Entry 8QBY (electron microscopy, 2.30 A resolution); this record covers chains I and q of the 18 polymer chains in the assembly.

# Chain I
Molecule: NADH-quinone oxidoreductase subunit I
Organism: Paracoccus denitrificans PD1222
UniProtKB: A1B486 (NUOI_PARDP); numbering as in UniProt (aligned over 1-163)
Chain sequence (163 residues; each row starts with the number of its first residue):
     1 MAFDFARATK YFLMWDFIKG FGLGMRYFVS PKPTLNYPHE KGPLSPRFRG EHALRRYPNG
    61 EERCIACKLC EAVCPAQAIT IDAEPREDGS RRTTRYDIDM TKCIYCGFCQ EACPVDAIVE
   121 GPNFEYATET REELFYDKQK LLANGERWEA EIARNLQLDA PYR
Unresolved in the structure: 1-4
Metal / ion sites: 4Fe-4S cluster Fe site 1: Cys64, Cys67, Cys70, Cys113; 4Fe-4S cluster Fe site 2: Cys74, Cys103, Cys106, Cys109; Ca2+: Asp88 (shared with 1 residue of chain R)
Ligand contacts:
  - 1,2-diacyl-glycerol-3-sn-phosphate (3PH): Phe21, Gly22, Leu23, Met25, Arg26, Phe28, Val29
  - phosphatidyl serine (P5S; O-[(R)-{[(2R)-2,3-bis(octadecanoyloxy)propyl]oxy}(hydroxy)phosphoryl]-L-serine): Phe28, Val29, Ser30, Pro31, Lys32
  - 1,2-diacyl-sn-glycero-3-phosphocholine (PC1): Tyr11, Phe12, Leu13, Met14, Phe17, Ile18, Phe21
  - 4Fe-4S cluster (SF4), molecule 1: His52, Cys74, Pro75, Ala76, Ala78, Ile79, Ile98, Cys103, Ile104, Tyr105, Cys106, Gly107, Phe108, Cys109, Glu120
  - 4Fe-4S cluster (SF4), molecule 2: Leu54, Cys64, Ile65, Ala66, Cys67, Lys68, Leu69, Cys70, Ile81, Tyr96, Cys113, Pro114, Val115, Ala117, Ile118
Curated features (UniProtKB/Swiss-Prot):
  - binding site ([4Fe-4S] cluster): Cys64, Cys67, Cys70, Cys74, Cys103, Cys106, Cys109, Cys113
From the paper describing this entry:
  - Ca2+ coordination: Asp88

# Chain q
Molecule: NADH:ubiquinone oxidoreductase 17.2 kD subunit
Organism: Paracoccus denitrificans PD1222
UniProtKB: A1B1H8 (A1B1H8_PARDP); numbering as in UniProt (aligned over 1-124)
Chain sequence (124 residues; each row starts with the number of its first residue):
     1 MSFLLRFLTW WNSQTLNTQV WTKLYGEKVG EDDQGNVYYQ SGGGKRRWVI YNGESEASRI
    61 SPEWHGWLHH TYKEPPTAAP LAHKPWEKPH EPNLTGSSGA YHPAGSLYRA QPVERRDYDA
   121 WQPE
Ligand contacts:
  - 1,2-Distearoyl-sn-glycerophosphoethanolamine (3PE), molecule 1: Leu4, Leu5, Leu8, Thr9, Trp11, Asn12
  - 1,2-Distearoyl-sn-glycerophosphoethanolamine (3PE), molecule 2: Asn17, Trp21, Leu24, Tyr25

# Interface between chain I and chain q
Pairs across the interface - 76 pairs, chain I then chain q:
  Thr34(I) - Arg46(q)  hydrogen bond (backbone-side chain)
  Asn36(I) - Thr18(q)  hydrogen bond
  Tyr37(I) - Ala57(q)
  Pro38(I) - Tyr51(q)  hydrogen bond (backbone-side chain)
  Pro38(I) - Ala57(q)  hydrophobic
  His39(I) - Ser13(q)
  His39(I) - Gln14(q)
  His39(I) - Trp48(q)
  His39(I) - Val49(q)  hydrogen bond (side chain-backbone)
  His39(I) - Tyr51(q)
  His39(I) - Ser55(q)
  Glu40(I) - Arg46(q)  salt bridge
  Glu40(I) - Arg47(q)
  Lys41(I) - Leu68(q)
  Lys41(I) - His69(q)  hydrogen bond
  Gly42(I) - His69(q)
  Pro43(I) - His69(q)
  Leu44(I) - His65(q)
  Leu44(I) - His69(q)  hydrogen bond (backbone-backbone)
  Leu44(I) - Thr71(q)  hydrogen bond (backbone-side chain)
  Pro46(I) - Thr71(q)
  Arg56(I) - Trp86(q)
  Tyr57(I) - Trp86(q)  hydrogen bond (backbone-side chain)
  Pro58(I) - Trp86(q)  hydrogen bond (backbone-side chain)
  Gly60(I) - Trp86(q)
  Pro122(I) - His65(q)
  Phe124(I) - His69(q)
  Glu125(I) - Ala57(q)
  Tyr126(I) - Asn93(q)
  Ala127(I) - Asn93(q)  hydrogen bond (backbone-side chain)
  Ala127(I) - Thr95(q)
  Thr128(I) - Thr95(q)
  Glu129(I) - Thr95(q)  hydrogen bond (backbone-side chain)
  Glu129(I) - Gly96(q)
  Thr130(I) - Tyr108(q)
  Glu132(I) - His102(q)  salt bridge
  Glu132(I) - Pro103(q)
  Glu132(I) - Ser106(q)  hydrogen bond
  Glu132(I) - Tyr108(q)
  Glu133(I) - Thr95(q)  hydrogen bond
  Glu133(I) - Ala100(q)
  Glu133(I) - Tyr101(q)
  Glu133(I) - His102(q)
  Phe135(I) - Tyr101(q)  hydrogen bond (backbone-side chain)
  Phe135(I) - Pro103(q)
  Tyr136(I) - Tyr101(q)
  Asp137(I) - Tyr101(q)  hydrogen bond (backbone-side chain)
  Lys140(I) - Tyr101(q)
  Ala143(I) - Lys88(q)
  Glu146(I) - Trp86(q)
  Glu146(I) - Glu87(q)
  Glu146(I) - Lys88(q)  salt bridge
  Arg147(I) - Pro62(q)
  Arg147(I) - Lys88(q)
  Arg147(I) - Pro89(q)
  Arg147(I) - Glu91(q)  salt bridge
  Trp148(I) - Pro62(q)  hydrophobic
  Trp148(I) - His65(q)
  Glu149(I) - Lys84(q)  salt bridge
  Glu149(I) - Trp86(q)
  Glu149(I) - Glu87(q)
  Ala150(I) - Leu81(q)
  Ala150(I) - Ala82(q)
  Ala150(I) - His83(q)
  Ala150(I) - Glu87(q)
  Glu151(I) - Pro62(q)
  Glu151(I) - His65(q)  salt bridge
  Glu151(I) - Gly66(q)  hydrogen bond (side chain-backbone)
  Glu151(I) - Tyr72(q)  hydrogen bond (backbone-side chain)
  Ala153(I) - Lys84(q)
  Arg154(I) - Tyr72(q)
  Arg154(I) - Ala79(q)
  Arg154(I) - Leu81(q)
  Asn155(I) - Thr71(q)
  Asn155(I) - Tyr72(q)  hydrogen bond
  Leu158(I) - Tyr72(q)  hydrophobic
Interface residues without a listed pair, chain I (42 interface residues in all): Ser45, Gly145
Interface residues without a listed pair, chain q (40 interface residues in all): Ile50, Ser58, His70, His90

# In short
Chain I and chain q form an interface of 42 and 40 residues respectively, with 18 hydrogen bonds and 6 salt
bridges. Among the polar pairs are Glu40(I)-Arg46(q), Glu132(I)-His102(q) and Glu146(I)-Lys88(q). Ligands of
chain I: 4Fe-4S cluster, 1,2-diacyl-glycerol-3-sn-phosphate, phosphatidyl serine and
1,2-diacyl-sn-glycero-3-phosphocholine. Chain q binds 1,2-Distearoyl-sn-glycerophosphoethanolamine. The paper
reports Ca2+ coordination by Asp88(I).
Chain I is NADH-quinone oxidoreductase subunit I and chain q is NADH:ubiquinone oxidoreductase 17.2 kD
subunit, both from Paracoccus denitrificans PD1222; the structure, Respiratory complex I from Paracoccus
denitrificans in MSP2N2 nanodiscs, was determined by electron microscopy together with 8QC1 from the same
study.
